5QZ4 - chains A and B; structure by X-ray diffraction, 1.75 A resolution.

# Chain A
Name: Pre-mRNA-splicing factor 8
Source organism: Saccharomyces cerevisiae (strain ATCC 204508 / S288c)
Notes: fragment: yPrp8 RNaseH
UniProt: P33334 (PRP8_YEAST); residues 1836-2090 here = UniProt positions 1836-2090
Sequence (258 residues; row label = number of the first residue in the row):
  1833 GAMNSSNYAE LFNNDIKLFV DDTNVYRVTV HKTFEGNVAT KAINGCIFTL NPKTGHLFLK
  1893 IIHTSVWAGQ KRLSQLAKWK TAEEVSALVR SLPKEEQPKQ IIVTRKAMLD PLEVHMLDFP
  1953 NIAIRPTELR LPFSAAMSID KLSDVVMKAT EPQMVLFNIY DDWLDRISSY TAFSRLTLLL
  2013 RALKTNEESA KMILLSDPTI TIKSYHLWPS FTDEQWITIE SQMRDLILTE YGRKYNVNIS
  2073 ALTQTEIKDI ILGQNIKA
Unresolved in the structure: 2070-2090
Sequence notes: expression tag (1833-1835)

# Chain B
Name: A1 cistron-splicing factor AAR2
Source organism: Saccharomyces cerevisiae (strain ATCC 204508 / S288c)
Notes: fragment: GAMA - Aar2(1-152) - SSSSS - Aar2(171-317); engineered mutation(s): L153_D170delinsSSSSS
UniProt: P32357 (AAR2_YEAST); residue numbers follow UniProt; this construct covers 1-152, 171-317
Sequence (308 residues; numbered -3 to 317; 13 numbers in that range are skipped by the numbering (no residue carries them; nothing is unmodelled there); the number before each row is that of its first residue; numbers below 1 keep their minus sign (Gly-3 is residue -3)):
    -3 GAMAMNTVPF TSAPIEVTIG IDQYSFNVKE NQPFHGIKDI PIGHVHVIHF QHADNSSMRY
    57 GYWFDCRMGN FYIQYDPKDG LYKMMEERDG AKFENIVHNF KERQMMVSYP KIDEDDTWYN
   117 LTEFVQMDKI RKIVRKDENQ FSYVDSSMTT VQENEL
   166 SSSSSDPAHS LNYTVINFKS REAIRPGHEM EDFLDKSYYL NTVMLQGIFK NSSNYFGELQ
   226 FAFLNAMFFG NYGSSLQWHA MIELICSSAT VPKHMLDKLD EILYYQIKTL PEQYSDILLN
   286 ERVWNICLYS SFQKNSLHNT EKIMENKYPE LL
Unresolved in the structure: -3 to 0, 166-169
Sequence notes: expression tag (-3 to 0); linker (166-170)
UniProt features mapped onto this chain:
  - region: Leu261 to Ile282 (Leucine-zipper)
  - modified residue: Ser253 (Phosphoserine), Thr274 (Phosphothreonine)

# How chain A and chain B interact
Contacting residue pairs (17; chain A residue first):
  Gln1907(A) - Met195(B)
  Gln1907(A) - Leu199(B)
  Leu1908(A) - Met195(B)  hydrophobic
  Trp1911(A) - Glu194(B)
  Trp1911(A) - Met195(B)  hydrophobic
  Trp1911(A) - Phe198(B)  hydrophobic
  Asp1942(A) - Lys184(B)  salt bridge
  Glu1945(A) - Lys184(B)  salt bridge
  Val1946(A) - Ile189(B)  hydrophobic
  Val1946(A) - Glu194(B)
  Val1946(A) - Phe198(B)  hydrophobic
  His1947(A) - Glu194(B)
  Leu1949(A) - Lys184(B)
  Leu1949(A) - Ser185(B)
  Leu1949(A) - Arg186(B)
  Leu1949(A) - Ile189(B)  hydrophobic
  Asp1950(A) - Arg186(B)  salt bridge

# In short
9 residues of chain A face 8 of chain B across their interface; the contacts include 3 salt bridges. Polar
pairs include Asp1942(A)-Lys184(B), Glu1945(A)-Lys184(B) and Asp1950(A)-Arg186(B).
Here chain A is Pre-mRNA-splicing factor 8 and chain B is A1 cistron-splicing factor AAR2, both from
Saccharomyces cerevisiae (strain ATCC 204508 / S288c). Entry 5QZ4 (PanDDA analysis group deposition --
Auto-refined data of Aar2/RNaseH for ground state model 19) was determined by X-ray diffraction (same
publication as 5QY1, 5QY2, 5QY3, 5QY4, 5QY5, 5QY6 and 128 further entries).
